PDB entry 5JHM | X-ray diffraction, 2.00 A resolution | chains A and B

[Chain A (and B)]
Molecule: Envelope protein
Organism: Zika virus
Notes: chain B of this document is another copy of the same molecule, construct and numbering; everything in this record applies to it too
Amino-acid sequence (416 residues; each row starts with the number of its first residue; numbering starts at 0):
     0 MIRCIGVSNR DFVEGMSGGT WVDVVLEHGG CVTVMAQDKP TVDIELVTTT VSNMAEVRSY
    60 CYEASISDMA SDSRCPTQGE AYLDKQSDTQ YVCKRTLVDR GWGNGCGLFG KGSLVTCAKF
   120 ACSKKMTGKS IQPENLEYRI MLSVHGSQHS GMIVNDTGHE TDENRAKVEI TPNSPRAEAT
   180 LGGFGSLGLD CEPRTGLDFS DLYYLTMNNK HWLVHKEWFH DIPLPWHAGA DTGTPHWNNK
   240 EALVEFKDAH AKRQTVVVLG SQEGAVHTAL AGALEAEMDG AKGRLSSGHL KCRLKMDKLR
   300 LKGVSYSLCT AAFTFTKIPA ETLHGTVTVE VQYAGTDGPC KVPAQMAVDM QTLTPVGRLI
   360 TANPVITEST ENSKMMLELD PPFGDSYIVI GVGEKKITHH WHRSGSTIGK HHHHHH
Unresolved in the structure: 0, 147-161, 407-415 (chain B: 0, 147-161, 406-415)
Disulfides: Cys-3/Cys-30, Cys-60/Cys-121, Cys-74/Cys-105, Cys-92/Cys-116, Cys-190/Cys-291, Cys-308/Cys-339

[Chain A / chain B interface]
Residue-residue contacts - 45 pairs, chain A then chain B:
  Ile-4(A) / Phe-108(B)
  Ser-7(A) / Asp-98(B)
  Asp-98(A) / Ser-7(B)
  Trp-101(A) / Lys-316(B)
  Trp-101(A) / Ile-317(B)
  Trp-101(A) / Ala-319(B)
  Trp-101(A) / Thr-327(B)
  Trp-101(A) / Val-328(B)
  Trp-101(A) / Met-375(B)  hydrophobic
  Gly-106(A) / Ala-319(B)
  Phe-108(A) / Ile-4(B)
  Phe-108(A) / Glu-320(B)
  Phe-108(A) / Thr-321(B)
  Phe-108(A) / Thr-327(B)
  Lys-246(A) / Glu-274(B)  salt bridge
  Leu-258(A) / His-266(B)
  Gly-259(A) / Glu-262(B)
  Gly-259(A) / Gly-263(B)
  Gly-259(A) / His-266(B)  hydrogen bond (backbone-side chain)
  Ser-260(A) / Ser-260(B)
  Ser-260(A) / Gly-263(B)  hydrogen bond (backbone-backbone)
  Gln-261(A) / Gly-263(B)
  Gln-261(A) / Ala-264(B)
  Gln-261(A) / Thr-267(B)
  Glu-262(A) / Gly-259(B)
  Gly-263(A) / Gly-259(B)
  Gly-263(A) / Ser-260(B)  hydrogen bond (backbone-backbone)
  Gly-263(A) / Gln-261(B)  hydrogen bond (backbone-side chain)
  Ala-264(A) / Gln-261(B)
  His-266(A) / Leu-258(B)
  His-266(A) / Gly-259(B)  hydrogen bond (side chain-backbone)
  Thr-267(A) / Gln-261(B)
  Glu-274(A) / Lys-246(B)  salt bridge
  Lys-316(A) / Trp-101(B)
  Ile-317(A) / Trp-101(B)
  Ala-319(A) / Trp-101(B)  hydrophobic
  Ala-319(A) / Gly-106(B)
  Glu-320(A) / Phe-108(B)
  Thr-321(A) / Phe-108(B)
  Leu-322(A) / Gly-109(B)
  Thr-327(A) / Trp-101(B)
  Thr-327(A) / Phe-108(B)
  Val-328(A) / Trp-101(B)
  Glu-329(A) / Trp-101(B)
  Met-375(A) / Trp-101(B)  hydrophobic
Other interface residues (no listed pair), chain A (30 interface residues in all): Gly-5, Lys-209, Val-256
Other interface residues (no listed pair), chain B (32 interface residues in all): Gly-5, Lys-209, Asp-247, Val-256, Leu-322, Glu-329

[Overview]
Chain A and chain B form an interface of 30 and 32 residues respectively; the contacts include 5 hydrogen
bonds and 2 salt bridges. Polar pairs include Lys-246(A)/Glu-274(B), Gly-259(A)/His-266(B) and
Gly-263(A)/Gln-261(B).
Both chains are Envelope protein (Zika virus). Entry 5JHM (Crystal structure of Zika virus Envelope protein)
was determined by X-ray diffraction (same publication as 5JHL).
